1SKY - chains B and E; structure by X-ray diffraction, 3.20 A resolution.

Chain B:
Name: F1-atpase
Organism: Bacillus sp
Notes: EC 3.6.1.34
UniProtKB: P09219 (ATPA_BACP3); numbering as in UniProt (aligned over 1-502)
Sequence (502 residues; row label = number of the first residue in the row):
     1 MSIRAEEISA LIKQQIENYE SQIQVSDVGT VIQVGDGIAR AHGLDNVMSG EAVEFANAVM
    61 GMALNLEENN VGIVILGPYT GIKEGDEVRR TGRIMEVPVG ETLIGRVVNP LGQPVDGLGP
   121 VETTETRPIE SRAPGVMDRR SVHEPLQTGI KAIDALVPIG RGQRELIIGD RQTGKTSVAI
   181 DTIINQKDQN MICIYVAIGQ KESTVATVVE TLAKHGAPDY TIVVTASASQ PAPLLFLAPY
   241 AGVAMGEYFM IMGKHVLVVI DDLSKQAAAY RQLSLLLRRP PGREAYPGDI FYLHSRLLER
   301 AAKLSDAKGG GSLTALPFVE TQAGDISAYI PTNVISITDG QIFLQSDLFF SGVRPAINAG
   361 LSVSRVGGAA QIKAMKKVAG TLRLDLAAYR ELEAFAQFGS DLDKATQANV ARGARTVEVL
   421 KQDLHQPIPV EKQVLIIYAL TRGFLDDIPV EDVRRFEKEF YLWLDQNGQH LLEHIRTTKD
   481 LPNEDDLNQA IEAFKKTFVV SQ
Unresolved in the structure: 1-20, 394, 399, 402
UniProt features mapped onto this chain:
  - binding site (ATP): G169 to T176
  - site: S362 (Required for activity)

Chain E:
Name: F1-atpase
Organism: Bacillus sp
Notes: EC 3.6.1.34
UniProtKB: P07677 (ATPB_BACP3); residues 1-473 here = UniProt positions 1-473
Sequence (473 residues; row label = number of the first residue in the row):
     1 MTRGRVIQVM GPVVDVKFEN GHLPAIYNAL KIQHKARNEN EVDIDLTLEV ALHLGDDTVR
    61 TIAMASTDGL IRGMEVIDTG APISVPVGQV TLGRVFNVLG EPIDLEGDIP ADARRDPIHR
   121 PAPKFEELAT EVEILETGIK VVDLLAPYIK GGKIGLFGGA GVGKTVLIQE LIHNIAQEHG
   181 GISVFAGVGE RTREGNDLYH EMKDSGVISK TAMVFGQMNE PPGARMRVAL TGLTMAEYFR
   241 DEQGQDGLLF IDNIFRFTQA GSEVSALLGR MPSAIGYQPT LATEMGQLQE RITSTAKGSI
   301 TSIQAIYVPA DDYTDPAPAT TFSHLDATTN LERKLAEMGI YPAVDPLVST SRALAPEIVG
   361 EEHYQVARKV QQTLERYKEL QDIIAILGMD ELSDEDKLVV HRARRIQFFL SQNFHVAEQF
   421 TGQPGSYVPV KETVRGFKEI LEGKYDHLPE DRFRLVGRIE EVVEKAKAMG VEV
Unresolved in the structure: 471-473
UniProt features mapped onto this chain:
  - binding site (ATP): G158 to T165

Interface between chain B and chain E:
Contacting residue pairs (76):
  I32(B) - G55(E)  hydrogen bond (backbone-backbone)
  Q33(B) - H53(E)
  Q33(B) - L54(E)
  V34(B) - I26(E)
  V34(B) - H53(E)  hydrogen bond (backbone-backbone)
  G35(B) - L52(E)
  D36(B) - L52(E)
  D36(B) - R270(E)  salt bridge
  Y79(B) - I26(E)  hydrophobic
  Y79(B) - Y27(E)  hydrogen bond
  T80(B) - A25(E)
  T80(B) - I26(E)
  T80(B) - Y27(E)
  K83(B) - L23(E)  hydrogen bond (side chain-backbone)
  K83(B) - A25(E)
  K83(B) - H53(E)
  E84(B) - H53(E)
  E84(B) - G55(E)
  E84(B) - D56(E)  hydrogen bond (side chain-backbone)
  E84(B) - D57(E)  hydrogen bond (side chain-backbone)
  V107(B) - F125(E)  hydrophobic
  V115(B) - F125(E)
  V115(B) - E126(E)
  D116(B) - F125(E)
  D116(B) - E126(E)
  R171(B) - F322(E)  hydrogen bond (side chain-backbone)
  R171(B) - L325(E)  hydrogen bond (side chain-backbone)
  Q172(B) - S351(E)
  Q172(B) - R352(E)  hydrogen bond (side chain-backbone)
  K201(B) - E290(E)
  K201(B) - S323(E)
  K201(B) - H324(E)  hydrogen bond (side chain-backbone)
  K201(B) - D326(E)  salt bridge
  E202(B) - F125(E)
  E202(B) - L128(E)
  E202(B) - E290(E)  hydrogen bond (backbone-side chain)
  S203(B) - L128(E)
  S203(B) - T293(E)
  T204(B) - R352(E)
  V205(B) - F125(E)  hydrophobic
  A206(B) - F125(E)  hydrophobic
  T207(B) - T130(E)
  T207(B) - V132(E)
  V209(B) - F125(E)  hydrophobic
  E210(B) - T130(E)  hydrogen bond
  S227(B) - E290(E)  hydrogen bond
  A228(B) - G286(E)
  A228(B) - E290(E)
  A228(B) - H324(E)
  S229(B) - Q287(E)  hydrogen bond (backbone-side chain)
  S229(B) - E290(E)
  R271(B) - S273(E)
  R271(B) - A274(E)
  Q272(B) - P279(E)
  Q272(B) - T280(E)
  Q272(B) - T283(E)  hydrogen bond
  L275(B) - M271(E)
  L275(B) - P272(E)
  L275(B) - S273(E)
  L275(B) - P279(E)  hydrophobic
  L276(B) - P279(E)  hydrophobic
  R278(B) - G269(E)  hydrogen bond (side chain-backbone)
  R278(B) - M271(E)
  P281(B) - M271(E)
  A285(B) - S273(E)
  A285(B) - A274(E)
  E320(B) - S323(E)  hydrogen bond
  Q322(B) - Y313(E)
  Q322(B) - A319(E)
  F350(B) - T350(E)
  F350(B) - R368(E)  hydrogen bond (backbone-side chain)
  S351(B) - R368(E)  hydrogen bond (backbone-side chain)
  S351(B) - Q372(E)
  R354(B) - Y364(E)
  Q397(B) - E379(E)
  L424(B) - E357(E)
Also at the interface, not in a pair above, chain B (47 interface residues in all): G117, Q200, A232, K265, R279, A323, H425
Also at the interface, not in a pair above, chain E (48 interface residues in all): H22, P24, T58, K153, T314

In short:
The interface between chain B and chain E involves 47 residues on one side and 48 on the other, with 19
hydrogen bonds and 2 salt bridges. Among the polar pairs are D36(B)-R270(E), K201(B)-D326(E) and
Y79(B)-Y27(E).
Here chain B is F1-atpase and chain E is F1-atpase, both from Bacillus sp. Entry 1SKY (Crystal structure of
the nucleotide free alpha3beta3 sub-complex of F1-atpase from the thermophilic bacillus PS3) was determined by
X-ray diffraction.
